6VNO - chain A; structure by electron microscopy, 3.50 A resolution.

Chain A:
Protein: Leucine-rich repeat serine/threonine-protein kinase 2
Source organism: Homo sapiens
Notes: EC 2.7.11.1, 3.6.5.-
UniProtKB: Q5S007 (LRRK2_HUMAN); residue numbers follow UniProt; this construct covers 1327-2527
Chain sequence (1201 residues; numbered 1327 to 2527; the number before each row is that of its first residue):
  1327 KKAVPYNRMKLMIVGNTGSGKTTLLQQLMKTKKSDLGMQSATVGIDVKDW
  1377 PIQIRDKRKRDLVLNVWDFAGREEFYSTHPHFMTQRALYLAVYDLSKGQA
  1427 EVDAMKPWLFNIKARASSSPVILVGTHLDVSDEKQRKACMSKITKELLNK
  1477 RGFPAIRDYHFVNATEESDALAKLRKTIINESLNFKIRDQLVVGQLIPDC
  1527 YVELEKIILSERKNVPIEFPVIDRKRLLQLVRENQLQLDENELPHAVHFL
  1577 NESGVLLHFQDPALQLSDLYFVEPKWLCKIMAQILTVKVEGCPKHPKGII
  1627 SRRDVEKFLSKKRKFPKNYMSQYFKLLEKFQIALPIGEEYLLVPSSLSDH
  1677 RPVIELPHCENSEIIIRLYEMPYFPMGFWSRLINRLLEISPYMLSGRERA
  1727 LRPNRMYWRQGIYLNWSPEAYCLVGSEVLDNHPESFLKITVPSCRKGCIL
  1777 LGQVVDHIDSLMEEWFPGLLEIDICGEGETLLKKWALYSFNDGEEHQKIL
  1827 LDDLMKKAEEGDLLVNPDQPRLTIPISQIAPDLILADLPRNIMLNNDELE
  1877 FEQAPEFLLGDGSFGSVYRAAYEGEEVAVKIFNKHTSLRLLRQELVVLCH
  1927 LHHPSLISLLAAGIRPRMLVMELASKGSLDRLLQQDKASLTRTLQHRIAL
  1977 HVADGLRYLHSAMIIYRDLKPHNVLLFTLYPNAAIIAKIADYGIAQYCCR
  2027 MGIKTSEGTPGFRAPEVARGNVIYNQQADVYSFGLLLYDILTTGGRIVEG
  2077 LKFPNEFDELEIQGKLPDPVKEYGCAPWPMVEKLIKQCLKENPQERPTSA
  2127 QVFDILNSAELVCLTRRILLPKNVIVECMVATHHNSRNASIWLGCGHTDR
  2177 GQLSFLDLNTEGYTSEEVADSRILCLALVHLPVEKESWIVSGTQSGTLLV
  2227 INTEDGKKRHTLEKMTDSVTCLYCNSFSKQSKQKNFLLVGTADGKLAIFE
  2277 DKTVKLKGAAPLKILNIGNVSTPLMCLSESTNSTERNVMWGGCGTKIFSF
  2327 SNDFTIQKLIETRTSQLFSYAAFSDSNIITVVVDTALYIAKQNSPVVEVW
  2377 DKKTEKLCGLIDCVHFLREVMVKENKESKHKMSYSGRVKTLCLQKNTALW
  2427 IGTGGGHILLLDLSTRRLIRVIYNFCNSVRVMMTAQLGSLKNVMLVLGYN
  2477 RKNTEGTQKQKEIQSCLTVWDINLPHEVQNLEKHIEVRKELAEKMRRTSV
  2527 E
Unresolved in the structure: 1327-1329, 1356-1369, 1379-1387, 1407-1411, 1587-1588, 1614-1623, 1721-1726, 1797-1806, 2020-2035, 2161-2164, 2251-2260, 2307-2312, 2398-2407, 2478-2487, 2526-2527
Modified / non-standard residues: Thr1343 (phosphothreonine; TPO)
Swiss-Prot annotation at these positions:
  - active site: Asp1994 (Proton acceptor)
  - binding site (GTP): Gly1341 to Thr1348, Asn2295 to Thr2298
  - binding site (ATP): Leu1885, Asp1887, Gly1888, Gly1891, Val1893, Ala1904, Lys1906, Met1947, Glu1948, Ala1950, Ser1954, Arg1957, His1998, Leu2001, Ala2016, Asp2017
  - modified residue: Ser1444 (Phosphoserine)
Ion coordination: Mg2+: Thr1348 (together with GDP)
Small-molecule neighbours: GDP (guanosine-5'-diphosphate): Asn1342, Thr1343, Gly1344, Ser1345, Gly1346, Lys1347, Thr1348, Thr1349, Ala1396, His1453, Asp1455, Val1456, Val1488, Asn1489, Ala1490, Thr1491
Reported in the primary citation:
  - disease-associated variants - R1441C, R1441G, Y1699C: increased localization (citing earlier work)
  - conformationally variable residues (order/disorder transition): Gly2019
  - post-translational modification sites: Thr2524 (citing earlier work)
  - contacts within the chain: Ile1933-Tyr2018 (backbone contact)
  - mutagenesis - Y2018F: increased catalytic activity (citing earlier work)

Summary:
Chain A binds GDP. UniProt lists active-site residue Asp1994, 12 GTP-binding residues and 16 ATP-binding
residues. The paper reports that R1441C, R1441G and Y1699C increase localization; a modification site at
Thr2524.
Chain A is Leucine-rich repeat serine/threonine-protein kinase 2 (Homo sapiens); the structure, Cryo-EM
structure of the C-terminal half of the Parkinson's Disease-linked protein Leucine Rich Repeat Kinase 2 ...,
was determined by electron microscopy, deposited together with 6VP6 and 6VP7.
